4MX9 - chain A; structure by X-ray diffraction, 3.10 A resolution.

# Chain A
Protein: Calmodulin-like domain protein kinase isoenzyme gamma, related
Source organism: Neospora caninum
Notes: EC 2.7.11.17
UniProt: F0V9W9 (F0V9W9_NEOCL); residues 22-506 here = UniProt positions 22-506
Amino-acid sequence (485 residues; each row starts with the number of its first residue):
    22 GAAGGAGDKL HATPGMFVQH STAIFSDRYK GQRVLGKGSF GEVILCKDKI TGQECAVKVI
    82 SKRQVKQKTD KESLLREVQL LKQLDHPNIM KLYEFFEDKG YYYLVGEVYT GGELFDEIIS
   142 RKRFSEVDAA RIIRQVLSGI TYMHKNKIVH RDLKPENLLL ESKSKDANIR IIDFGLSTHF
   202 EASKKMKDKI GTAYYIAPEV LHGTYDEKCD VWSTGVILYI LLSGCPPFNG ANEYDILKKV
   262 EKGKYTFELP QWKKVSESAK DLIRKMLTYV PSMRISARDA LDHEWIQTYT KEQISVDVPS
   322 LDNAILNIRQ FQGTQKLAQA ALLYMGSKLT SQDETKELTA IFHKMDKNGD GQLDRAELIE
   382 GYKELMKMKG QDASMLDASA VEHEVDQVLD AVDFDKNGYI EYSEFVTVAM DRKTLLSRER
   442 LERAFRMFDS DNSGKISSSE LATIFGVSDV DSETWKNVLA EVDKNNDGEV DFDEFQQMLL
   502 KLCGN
Disordered / not traced: 22-41, 389-394
Small-molecule neighbours: 2E8 (3-(6-ethoxynaphthalen-2-yl)-1-[(1-methylpiperidin-4-yl)methyl]-1H-pyrazolo[3,4-d]pyrimidin-4-amine): Leu56, Gly57, Lys58, Gly59, Val64, Ala77, Lys79, Leu102, Met111, Leu113, Leu125, Gly127, Glu128, Val129, Tyr130, Glu134, Glu177, Leu180, Ile193, Asp194, Leu197

# Summary
Ligands of chain A: compound 2E8.
Chain A is Calmodulin-like domain protein kinase isoenzyme gamma, related (Neospora caninum); the structure,
CDPK1 from Neospora caninum in complex with inhibitor UW1294, was determined by X-ray diffraction together
with 4MXA and 4M97 from the same study.
